2GGA - chain A; structure by X-ray diffraction, 1.70 A resolution.

Chain A:
Molecule: 3-phosphoshikimate 1-carboxyvinyltransferase
From: Agrobacterium sp
Notes: EC 2.5.1.19
UniProt: Q9R4E4 (AROA_AGRSC); residues 1-455 here = UniProt positions 1-455
Chain sequence (455 residues; numbered 1 to 455; the number before each row is that of its first residue):
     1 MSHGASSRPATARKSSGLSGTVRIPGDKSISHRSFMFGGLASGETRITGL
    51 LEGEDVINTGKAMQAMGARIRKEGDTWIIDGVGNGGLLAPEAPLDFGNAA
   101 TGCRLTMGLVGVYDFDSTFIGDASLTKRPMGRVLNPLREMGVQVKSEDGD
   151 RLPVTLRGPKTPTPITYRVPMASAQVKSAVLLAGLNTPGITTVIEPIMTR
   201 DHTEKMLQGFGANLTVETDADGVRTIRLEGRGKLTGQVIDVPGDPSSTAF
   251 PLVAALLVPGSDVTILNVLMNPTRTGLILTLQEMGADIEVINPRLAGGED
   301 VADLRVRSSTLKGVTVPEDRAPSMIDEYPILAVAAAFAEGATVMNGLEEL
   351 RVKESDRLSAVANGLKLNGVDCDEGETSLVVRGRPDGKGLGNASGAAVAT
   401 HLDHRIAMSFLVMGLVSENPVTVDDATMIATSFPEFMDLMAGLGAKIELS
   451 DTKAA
Disordered / not traced: 1-5, 451-455
Ligand contacts:
  - glyphosate (GPJ): K28, N98, A99, A100, T101, R128, Q175, D326, K353, E354, R357, H404, R405
  - shikimate-3-phosphate (S3P): K28, S29, R33, T101, R104, R132, A172, S173, A174, Q175, R200, I325, D326, E349, K353
Swiss-Prot annotation at these positions:
  - active site: D326 (Proton acceptor)
  - binding site (phosphoenolpyruvate): K28, R128, Q175, R357, R405
  - binding site (3-phosphoshikimate): S29, R33, S173, A174, Q175, D326, K353
  - mutagenesis: A100 (A100G: Confers sensitivity to glyphosate allowing glyphosate to bind in its extended, inhibitory conformation)
What the authors report for this chain:
  - binding site for glyphosate: A100, E354, R357
  - specificity-determining residues: A100

Summary:
Bound to chain A: shikimate-3-phosphate and glyphosate. Curated annotation (UniProt) lists active-site residue
D326, 5 phosphoenolpyruvate-binding residues, 7 residues binding 3-phosphoshikimate and one mutagenesis site.
The paper reports a binding site for glyphosate at A100, E354 and R357; the specificity determinant A100.
Chain A is 3-phosphoshikimate 1-carboxyvinyltransferase (Agrobacterium sp); the structure, CP4 EPSP synthase
liganded with S3P and Glyphosate, was determined by X-ray diffraction (same publication as 2GG4, 2GG6 and
2GGD).
